PDB entry 4GOX | X-ray diffraction, 2.15 A resolution | chain A

Chain A:
Protein: Polyketide synthase
From: Synechococcus sp
Notes: fragment: sulfotransferase domain
UniProt: B1XKC6 (B1XKC6_SYNP2); residues 9-318 here correspond to UniProt positions 2121-2430 (UniProt number = residue number + 2112)
Chain sequence (313 residues; numbered 6 to 318; the number before each row is that of its first residue):
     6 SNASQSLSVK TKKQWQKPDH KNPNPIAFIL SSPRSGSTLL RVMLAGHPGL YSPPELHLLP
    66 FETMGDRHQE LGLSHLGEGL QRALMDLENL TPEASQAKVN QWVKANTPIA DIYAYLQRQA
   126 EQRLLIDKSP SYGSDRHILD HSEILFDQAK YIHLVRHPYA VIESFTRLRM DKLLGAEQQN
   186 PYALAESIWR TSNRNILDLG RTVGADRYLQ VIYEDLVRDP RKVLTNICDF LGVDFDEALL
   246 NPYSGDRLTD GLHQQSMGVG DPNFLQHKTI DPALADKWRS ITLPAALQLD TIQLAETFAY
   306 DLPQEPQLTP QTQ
Disordered / not traced: 6-17, 177-184, 256-263, 309-318
Construct notes: expression tag (6-8)
Ligand contacts: adenosine-3'-5'-diphosphate (A3P): Ser37, Pro38, Arg39, Ser40, Gly41, Ser42, Thr43, Leu44, Lys133, Arg161, Ser169, Arg172, Leu173, Tyr218, Val222, Tyr248, Asp266, Asn268, Phe269, His272, Thr274, Ile275, Asp276, Leu279
Reported in the primary citation:
  - catalytic residues: Glu60 (proposed by the authors, not directly observed)
  - binding site for adenosine-3'-5'-diphosphate: Arg39, Gly41, Ser42, Thr43, Arg161, Ser169, Arg172, Tyr218, Tyr248, Asp266, Asn268, His272, Thr274, Asp276
  - contacts within the chain: Arg39-Asp266 (hydrogen bond)
  - conformationally variable residues (order/disorder transition): Lys177 to Gln184, Gly256 to Gly263

Overview:
Bound to chain A: adenosine-3'-5'-diphosphate. From the paper: the catalytic residue Glu60; a binding site for
adenosine-3'-5'-diphosphate at Arg39, Gly41 and Ser42 among others.
Chain A is Polyketide synthase (Synechococcus sp); the structure, Sulfotransferase Domain from the
Synechococcus PCC 7002 Olefin Synthase, was determined by X-ray diffraction together with 4GBM from the same
study.
